8GPN - chains H and J of the 11 polymer chains in the assembly; structure by electron microscopy, 3.20 A resolution.

[Chain H]
Protein: Histone H2B 1.1
Source organism: Xenopus laevis
UniProtKB: P02281 (H2B11_XENLA); residues 0-125 here correspond to UniProt positions 1-126 (UniProt number = residue number + 1)
Sequence (126 residues; numbered 0 to 125; the number before each row is that of its first residue; numbering starts at 0):
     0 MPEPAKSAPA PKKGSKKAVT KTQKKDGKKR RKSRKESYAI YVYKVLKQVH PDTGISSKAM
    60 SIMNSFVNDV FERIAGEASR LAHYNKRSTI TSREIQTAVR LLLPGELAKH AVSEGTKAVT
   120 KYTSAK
Disordered / not traced: 0-31, 125
Swiss-Prot annotation at these positions:
  - modified residue: Lys5 (N6-acetyllysine), Lys12 (N6-acetyllysine), Ser14 (Phosphoserine), Lys15 (N6-acetyllysine), Lys20 (N6-acetyllysine)
  - glycosylation: Ser112 (O-linked (GlcNAc) serine)
  - cross-link: Lys120 (Glycyl lysine isopeptide (Lys-Gly) (interchain with G-Cter in ubiquitin))

[Chain J]
Molecule: 177-nt DNA strand
Sequence (177 nucleotides; each row starts with the number of its first residue; numbers below 1 keep their minus sign (DA-14 is residue -14)):
   -14 ATCTCCGGCA CTGGAACAGG ATGTATATAT GTGACACGTG CCTGGAGACT AGGGAGTAAT
    46 CCCCTTGGCG GTTAAAACGC GGGGGACAGC GCGTACGTGC GTTTAAGCGG TGCTAGAGCT
   106 GTCTACGACC AATTGAGCGG CCTCGGCACC GGGATTCTCC AGGGGATCCG GATGGAT
Disordered / not traced: -14 to 0, 147-162

[Chain H / chain J interface]
Pairs across the interface - 13 pairs, chain H then chain J:
  Ser32(H) - DC104(J)  hydrogen bond to the phosphate
  Arg33(H) - DC27(J)  sugar contact
  Arg33(H) - DT28(J)  sugar contact
  Tyr42(H) - DA21(J)  hydrogen bond to the phosphate
  Gly53(H) - DA21(J)  phosphate contact
  Ile54(H) - DA21(J)  hydrogen bond to the phosphate
  Ser55(H) - DC20(J)  hydrogen bond to the phosphate
  Ser56(H) - DC20(J)  hydrogen bond to the phosphate
  Arg86(H) - DA40(J)  sugar contact
  Arg86(H) - DG41(J)  salt bridge to the phosphate
  Ser87(H) - DG39(J)  hydrogen bond to the phosphate
  Ser87(H) - DA40(J)  hydrogen bond to the phosphate
  Thr88(H) - DA40(J)  hydrogen bond to the phosphate
Other interface residues (no listed pair), chain H (11 interface residues in all): Glu35
Other interface residues (no listed pair), chain J (10 interface residues in all): DC22, DG29

[In short]
The interface between chain H and chain J involves 11 residues on one side and 10 on the other; the contacts
include 8 hydrogen bonds and 1 salt bridge. Polar pairs include Ser32(H)-DC104(J), Tyr42(H)-DA21(J) and
Ile54(H)-DA21(J).
Chain H is Histone H2B 1.1 (Xenopus laevis) and chain J is a 177-nt DNA strand; the structure, Human menin in
complex with H3K79Me2 nucleosome, was determined by electron microscopy.
